PDB entry 9L5T | electron microscopy, 3.50 A resolution | chains 5 and A of the 42 polymer chains in the assembly

== Chain 5 ==
Molecule: U5 snRNA
Organism: Chaetomium thermophilum (strain DSM 1495 / CBS 144.50 / IMI 039719)
Sequence (116 nucleotides; each row starts with the number of its first residue):
     1 UUGGAGUAGG CCAGCUCAGA CCGAACUCAU UUCCUGCCUU UUACCGGAUG UGACCGUGAG
    61 UUGGCCUGAA AUACUCCCUA ACCCAAUCUU UGGAAACUCU CUGGAUAUCC CAGAUU
Not modelled in the structure: 80-84

== Chain A ==
Protein: PRP8
Organism: Chaetomium thermophilum (strain DSM 1495 / CBS 144.50 / IMI 039719)
Amino-acid sequence (2463 residues; each row starts with the number of its first residue):
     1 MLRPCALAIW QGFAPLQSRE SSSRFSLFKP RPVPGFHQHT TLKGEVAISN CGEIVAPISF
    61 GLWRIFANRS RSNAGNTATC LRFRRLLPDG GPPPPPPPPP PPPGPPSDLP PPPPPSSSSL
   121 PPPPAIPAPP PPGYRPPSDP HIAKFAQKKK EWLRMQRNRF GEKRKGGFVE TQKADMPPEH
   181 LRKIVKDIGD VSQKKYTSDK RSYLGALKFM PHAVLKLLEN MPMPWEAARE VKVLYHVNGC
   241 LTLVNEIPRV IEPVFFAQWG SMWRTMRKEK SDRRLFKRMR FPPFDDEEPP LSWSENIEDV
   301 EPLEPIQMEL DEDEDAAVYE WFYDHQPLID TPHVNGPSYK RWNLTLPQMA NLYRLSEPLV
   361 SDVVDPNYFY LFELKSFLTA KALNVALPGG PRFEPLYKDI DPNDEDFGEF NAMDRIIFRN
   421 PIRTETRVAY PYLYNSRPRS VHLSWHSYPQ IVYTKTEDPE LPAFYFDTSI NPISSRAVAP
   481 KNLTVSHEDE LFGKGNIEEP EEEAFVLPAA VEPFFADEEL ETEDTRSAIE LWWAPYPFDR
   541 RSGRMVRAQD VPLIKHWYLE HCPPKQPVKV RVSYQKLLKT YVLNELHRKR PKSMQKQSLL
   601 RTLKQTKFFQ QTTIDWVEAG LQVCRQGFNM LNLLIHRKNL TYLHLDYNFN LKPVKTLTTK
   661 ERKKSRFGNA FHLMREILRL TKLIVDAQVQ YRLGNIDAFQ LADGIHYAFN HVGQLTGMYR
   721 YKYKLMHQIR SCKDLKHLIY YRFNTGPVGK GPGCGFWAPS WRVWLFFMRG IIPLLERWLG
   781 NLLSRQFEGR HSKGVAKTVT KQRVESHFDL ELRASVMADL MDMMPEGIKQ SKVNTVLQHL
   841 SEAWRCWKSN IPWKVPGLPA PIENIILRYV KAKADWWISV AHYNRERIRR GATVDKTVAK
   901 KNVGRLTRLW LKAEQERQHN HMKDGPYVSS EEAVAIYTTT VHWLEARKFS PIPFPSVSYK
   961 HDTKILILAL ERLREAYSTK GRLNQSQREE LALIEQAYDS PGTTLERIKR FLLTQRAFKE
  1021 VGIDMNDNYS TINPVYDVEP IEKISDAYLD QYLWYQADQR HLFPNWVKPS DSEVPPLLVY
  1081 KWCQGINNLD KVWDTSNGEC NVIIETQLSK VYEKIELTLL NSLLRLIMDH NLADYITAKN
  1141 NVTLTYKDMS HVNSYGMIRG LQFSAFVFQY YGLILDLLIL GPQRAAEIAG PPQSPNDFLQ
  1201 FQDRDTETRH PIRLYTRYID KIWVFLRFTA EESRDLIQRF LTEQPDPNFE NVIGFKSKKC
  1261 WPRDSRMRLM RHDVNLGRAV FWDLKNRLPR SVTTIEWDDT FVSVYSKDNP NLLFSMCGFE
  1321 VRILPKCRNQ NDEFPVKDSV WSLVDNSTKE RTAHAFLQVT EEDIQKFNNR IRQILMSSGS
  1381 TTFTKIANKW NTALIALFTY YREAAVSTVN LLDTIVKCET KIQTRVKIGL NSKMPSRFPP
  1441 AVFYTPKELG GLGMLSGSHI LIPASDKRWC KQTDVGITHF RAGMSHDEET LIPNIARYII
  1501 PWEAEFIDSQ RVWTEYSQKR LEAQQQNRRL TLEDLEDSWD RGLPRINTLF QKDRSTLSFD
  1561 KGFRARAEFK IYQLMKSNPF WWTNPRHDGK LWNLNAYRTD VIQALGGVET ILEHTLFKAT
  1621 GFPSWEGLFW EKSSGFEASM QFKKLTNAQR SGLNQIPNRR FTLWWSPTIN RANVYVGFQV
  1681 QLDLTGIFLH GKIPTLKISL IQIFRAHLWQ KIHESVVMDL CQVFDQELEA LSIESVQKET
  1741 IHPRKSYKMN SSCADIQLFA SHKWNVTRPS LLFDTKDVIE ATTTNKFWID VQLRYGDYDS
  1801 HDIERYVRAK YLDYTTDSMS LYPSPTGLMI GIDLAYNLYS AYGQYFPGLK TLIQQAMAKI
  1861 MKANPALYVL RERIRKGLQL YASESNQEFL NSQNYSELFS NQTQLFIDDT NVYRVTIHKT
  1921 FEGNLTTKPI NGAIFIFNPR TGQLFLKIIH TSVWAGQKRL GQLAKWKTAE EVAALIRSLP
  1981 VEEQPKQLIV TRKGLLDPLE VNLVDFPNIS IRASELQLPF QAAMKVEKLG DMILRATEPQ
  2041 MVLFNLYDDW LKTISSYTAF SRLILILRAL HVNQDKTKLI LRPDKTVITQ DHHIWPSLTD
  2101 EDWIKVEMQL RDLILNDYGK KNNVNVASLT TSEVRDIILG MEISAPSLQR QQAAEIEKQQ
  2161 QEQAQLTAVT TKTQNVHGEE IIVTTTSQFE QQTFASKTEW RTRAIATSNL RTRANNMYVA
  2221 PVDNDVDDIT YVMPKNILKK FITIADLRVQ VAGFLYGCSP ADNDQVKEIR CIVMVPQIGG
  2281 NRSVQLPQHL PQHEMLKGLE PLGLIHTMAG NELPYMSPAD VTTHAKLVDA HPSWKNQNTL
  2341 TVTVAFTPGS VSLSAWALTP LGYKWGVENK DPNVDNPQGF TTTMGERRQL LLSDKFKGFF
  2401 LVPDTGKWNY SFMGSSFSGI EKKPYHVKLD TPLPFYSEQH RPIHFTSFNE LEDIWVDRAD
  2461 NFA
Not modelled in the structure: 1-141, 1884-1897, 2147-2463

== Chain 5 / chain A interface ==
Contacting residue pairs - 111 pairs, chain 5 then chain A:
  G10(5) - Asn335(A)  sugar contact
  G10(5) - Gly336(A)  phosphate contact
  G10(5) - Pro337(A)  sugar contact
  C11(5) - Asn335(A)  hydrogen bond to the phosphate
  C11(5) - Gly336(A)  phosphate contact
  C11(5) - Pro337(A)  phosphate contact
  C11(5) - Ser338(A)  hydrogen bond to the phosphate
  C12(5) - Gln172(A)  hydrogen bond to the sugar
  C12(5) - Lys604(A)  hydrogen bond to the phosphate
  A13(5) - Arg601(A)  phosphate contact
  A13(5) - Lys604(A)  salt bridge to the phosphate
  A13(5) - Gln605(A)  hydrogen bond to the phosphate
  G14(5) - Arg601(A)  salt bridge to the phosphate
  G14(5) - Gln605(A)  hydrogen bond to the phosphate
  A18(5) - Ser593(A)  hydrogen bond to the base
  G19(5) - Arg590(A)  sugar contact
  G19(5) - Pro591(A)  base contact
  G19(5) - Lys592(A)  hydrogen bond to the base
  G19(5) - Ser593(A)  base contact
  A20(5) - Arg590(A)  phosphate contact
  C21(5) - Arg588(A)  salt bridge to the phosphate
  C22(5) - Arg588(A)  salt bridge to the phosphate
  C22(5) - Ser593(A)  base contact
  G23(5) - Arg544(A)  salt bridge to the phosphate
  G23(5) - Arg547(A)  base contact
  A24(5) - Tyr536(A)  stacking on the base
  A24(5) - Arg540(A)  base contact
  A25(5) - Gln549(A)  sugar contact
  A25(5) - Asp550(A)  hydrogen bond to the sugar
  A25(5) - Pro552(A)  sugar contact
  A25(5) - Lys555(A)  salt bridge to the phosphate
  A25(5) - Arg762(A)  hydrogen bond to the phosphate
  A25(5) - Phe766(A)  sugar contact
  C26(5) - Lys555(A)  salt bridge to the phosphate
  C26(5) - Asn584(A)  hydrogen bond to the base
  C26(5) - Glu585(A)  hydrogen bond to the base
  C26(5) - Arg762(A)  salt bridge to the phosphate
  C26(5) - Phe766(A)  phosphate contact
  C26(5) - Arg769(A)  hydrogen bond to the sugar
  U27(5) - Asn584(A)  hydrogen bond to the phosphate
  U27(5) - Gln728(A)  hydrogen bond to the phosphate
  U27(5) - Phe766(A)  hydrogen bond to the sugar
  U27(5) - Phe767(A)  sugar contact
  U27(5) - Arg769(A)  base contact
  U27(5) - Gly770(A)  hydrogen bond to the sugar
  C28(5) - Lys589(A)  base contact
  C28(5) - Lys722(A)  phosphate contact
  C28(5) - Lys724(A)  phosphate contact
  C28(5) - Gln728(A)  hydrogen bond to the phosphate
  C28(5) - Gly770(A)  hydrogen bond to the sugar
  A29(5) - Lys722(A)  salt bridge to the phosphate
  A29(5) - Lys724(A)  salt bridge to the phosphate
  A29(5) - Leu774(A)  sugar contact
  A29(5) - Arg777(A)  sugar contact
  C37(5) - Lys1421(A)  salt bridge to the phosphate
  C37(5) - Lys1433(A)  hydrogen bond to the sugar
  C38(5) - Ala892(A)  base contact
  C38(5) - Val894(A)  base contact
  C38(5) - Thr1424(A)  phosphate contact
  C38(5) - Ile1428(A)  sugar contact
  U39(5) - Val894(A)  phosphate contact
  U39(5) - Asp895(A)  hydrogen bond to the sugar
  U39(5) - Lys896(A)  hydrogen bond to the sugar
  U39(5) - Arg1425(A)  salt bridge to the phosphate
  U40(5) - Lys801(A)  phosphate contact
  U40(5) - Val894(A)  phosphate contact
  U41(5) - Lys801(A)  phosphate contact
  A43(5) - Lys722(A)  phosphate contact
  A43(5) - Tyr723(A)  hydrogen bond to the phosphate
  C44(5) - Lys722(A)  salt bridge to the phosphate
  C44(5) - Tyr723(A)  hydrogen bond to the phosphate
  C44(5) - Lys724(A)  hydrogen bond to the phosphate
  C45(5) - Lys724(A)  phosphate contact
  C45(5) - His727(A)  salt bridge to the phosphate
  G46(5) - Glu394(A)  sugar contact
  G46(5) - His727(A)  salt bridge to the phosphate
  G47(5) - Lys381(A)  hydrogen bond to the phosphate
  G47(5) - Phe393(A)  phosphate contact
  G47(5) - Glu394(A)  hydrogen bond to the phosphate
  G47(5) - Lys579(A)  salt bridge to the phosphate
  G47(5) - Leu583(A)  phosphate contact
  A48(5) - Lys381(A)  salt bridge to the phosphate
  A48(5) - Leu396(A)  sugar contact
  A48(5) - Leu586(A)  phosphate contact
  A48(5) - His587(A)  salt bridge to the phosphate
  G52(5) - Lys589(A)  base contact
  A53(5) - Lys589(A)  base contact
  A53(5) - Pro773(A)  sugar contact
  C54(5) - Lys596(A)  phosphate contact
  C54(5) - Arg769(A)  hydrogen bond to the base
  C54(5) - Ile772(A)  sugar contact
  C54(5) - Pro773(A)  sugar contact
  C55(5) - His212(A)  salt bridge to the phosphate
  C55(5) - Leu215(A)  sugar contact
  C55(5) - Arg547(A)  hydrogen bond to the sugar
  C55(5) - Lys596(A)  base contact
  C55(5) - Arg769(A)  base contact
  G56(5) - Lys216(A)  salt bridge to the phosphate
  G56(5) - Ile247(A)  phosphate contact
  G56(5) - Arg547(A)  hydrogen bond to the sugar
  G56(5) - Lys596(A)  base contact
  U57(5) - Ile247(A)  phosphate contact
  U57(5) - Lys340(A)  salt bridge to the phosphate
  G58(5) - Lys340(A)  salt bridge to the phosphate
  G58(5) - Arg544(A)  sugar contact
  G63(5) - Lys165(A)  phosphate contact
  G64(5) - Lys165(A)  salt bridge to the phosphate
  G64(5) - Glu170(A)  phosphate contact
  G64(5) - Thr171(A)  sugar contact
  G64(5) - Gln172(A)  hydrogen bond to the base
  C65(5) - Gln172(A)  sugar contact
Interface residues without a listed pair, chain 5 (39 interface residues in all): U51
Interface residues without a listed pair, chain A (76 interface residues in all): Glu162, Glu219, Arg249, Tyr339, Arg392, Pro395, Thr580, Met594, Asn669, Arg720, Ile771

== Overview ==
Chain 5 and chain A form an interface of 39 and 76 residues respectively; the contacts include 31 hydrogen
bonds, 23 salt bridges and 1 aromatic stacking contact. Among the polar pairs are A18(5)-Ser593(A),
G19(5)-Lys592(A) and C26(5)-Asn584(A).
Here chain 5 is U5 snRNA and chain A is PRP8, both from Chaetomium thermophilum (strain DSM 1495 / CBS 144.50
/ IMI 039719). Entry 9L5T (Cryo-EM structure of the thermophile spliceosome (state B*Q2)) was determined by
electron microscopy, deposited together with 9L5R and 9L5S.
